1LSU - chain A; structure by X-ray diffraction, 2.85 A resolution.

Chain A:
Molecule: Conserved hypothetical protein yuaA
Source organism: Bacillus subtilis
Notes: fragment: KTN Domain, Residues 1-143
UniProtKB: O32080 (O32080_BACSU); residue numbers follow UniProt; this construct covers 1-143
Chain sequence (147 residues; numbered -3 to 143; the number before each row is that of its first residue; numbers below 1 keep their minus sign (Gly-3 is residue -3)):
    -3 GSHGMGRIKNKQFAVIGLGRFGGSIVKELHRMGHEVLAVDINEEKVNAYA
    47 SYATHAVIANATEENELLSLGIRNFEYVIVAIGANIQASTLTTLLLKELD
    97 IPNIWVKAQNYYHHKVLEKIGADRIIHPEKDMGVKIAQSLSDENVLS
Disordered / not traced: -3 to 6, 141-143
Differences from the reference sequence: cloning artifact (-3 to 0); engineered mutation Val22 (Cys in O32080)
Swiss-Prot annotation at these positions:
  - binding site (NAD(+)): Arg16, Asp36 to Asn38, Asn56, Ala57, Ile78 to Ala80, Lys103 to Gln105, His109, Glu125

Overview:
UniProt lists 14 NAD+-binding residues.
Chain A is Conserved hypothetical protein yuaA (Bacillus subtilis); the structure, KTN Bsu222 Crystal
Structure in Complex with NADH, was determined by X-ray diffraction, deposited together with 1LSS.
